Entry 7VNM (electron microscopy, 2.86 A resolution); this record covers chains A and D of the 30 polymer chains in the assembly.

[Chain A (and D)]
Molecule: Light-harvesting protein B-875 alpha chain
Organism: Cereibacter sphaeroides 2.4.1
Notes: chain D of this document is another copy of the same molecule, construct and numbering; everything in this record applies to it too
UniProtKB: Q3J1A4 (LHA1_RHOS4); residues 1-58 here = UniProt positions 1-58
Amino-acid sequence (58 residues; row label = number of the first residue in the row):
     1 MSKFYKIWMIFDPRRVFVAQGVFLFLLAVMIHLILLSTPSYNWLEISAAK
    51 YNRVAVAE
Not modelled in the structure: 55-58
Swiss-Prot annotation at these positions:
  - binding site (a bacteriochlorophyll): H32
Residues lining bound ligands:
  - bacteriochlorophyll a (BCL), molecule 1: F4, I7, W8, V16, Q20, F23, I31
  - bacteriochlorophyll a (BCL), molecule 2: G21, L24, F25, A28, H32, L35, Y41, W43
  - bacteriochlorophyll a (BCL), molecule 3: L24, L27, A28, I31, H32, L35, Y41
  - 1,2-diacyl-sn-glycero-3-phosphocholine (PC1), molecule 1: F11, R15, V16, A19
  - 1,2-diacyl-sn-glycero-3-phosphocholine (PC1), molecule 2: D12, R14, R15, F17, V18, A19, G21, V22, F23, F25
  - spheroidene (SPO), molecule 1: K3, F4, K6, I7, I10
  - spheroidene (SPO), molecule 2: F17, Q20, F23, L24, L27, M30, I31, I34
  - spheroidene (SPO), molecule 3: F17, Q20, G21, Y51
  - spheroidene (SPO), molecule 4: F25, A28, V29, H32, L33, L36

[Interface between chain A and chain D]
Contacting residue pairs - 13 pairs, chain A then chain D:
  I7(A) - F17(D)  hydrophobic
  I10(A) - R14(D)
  F11(A) - R14(D)
  F11(A) - F17(D)  hydrophobic
  F11(A) - V18(D)  hydrophobic
  F23(A) - F25(D)  hydrophobic
  T38(A) - L44(D)
  T38(A) - E45(D)
  S40(A) - L44(D)
  S40(A) - A48(D)
  Y41(A) - L44(D)  hydrophobic
  Y41(A) - S47(D)
  Y41(A) - R53(D)
Also at the interface, not in a pair above, chain A (11 interface residues in all): L27, M30, L35, P39
Also at the interface, not in a pair above, chain D (10 interface residues in all): V29

[Summary]
11 residues of chain A face 10 of chain D across their interface. Chain A binds
1,2-diacyl-sn-glycero-3-phosphocholine, 3 copies of bacteriochlorophyll a and 4 copies of spheroidene. UniProt
lists bacteriochlorophyll-binding residue H32(A) on chain A.
Chain A and chain D are both Light-harvesting protein B-875 alpha chain (Cereibacter sphaeroides 2.4.1); the
structure, Rba sphaeroides PufY-KO RC-LH1 monomer, was determined by electron microscopy (same publication as
7VA9, 7VB9, 7VOR, 7VOT and 7VOY).
